1RY1 - chains E and C of the 14 polymer chains in the assembly; structure by electron microscopy, 12.00 A resolution (very low resolution: no residue pairs are listed; an interface is given only as per-side residue counts).

# Chain E
Molecule: SRP Alu domain
Source organism: Canis lupus familiaris
Sequence (50 nucleotides; numbered 99 to 148; the number before each row is that of its first residue):
    99 GGGCCGGGCG CGGUGGCGCG CGCCUGUAGU CCCAGCUACU CGGGAGGCUC
Disordered / not traced: 99
Modified positions: GDP (guanosine-5'-diphosphate) at position 99

# Chain C
Molecule: SRP9
Source organism: Canis lupus familiaris
Chain sequence (85 residues; row label = number of the first residue in the row):
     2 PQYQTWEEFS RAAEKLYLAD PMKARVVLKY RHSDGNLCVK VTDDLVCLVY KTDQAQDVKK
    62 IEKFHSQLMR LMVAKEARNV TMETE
Disordered / not traced: 2-4, 76-86

# Chain E / chain C interface
At this resolution (12 A) residue pairs are not listed: 5 residues of chain E and 6 of chain C lie at the interface.

# In short
5 residues of chain E face 6 of chain C across their interface.
Chain E is SRP Alu domain and chain C is SRP9, both from Canis lupus familiaris; the structure, Structure of
the signal recognition particle interacting with the elongation-arrested ribosome, was determined by electron
microscopy.
